PDB entry 7OPQ | X-ray diffraction, 2.23 A resolution | chains A and B

Chain A (and B):
Protein: Synaptotagmin-like protein 2, Ras-related protein Rab-27A
Organism: Homo sapiens
Notes: EC 3.6.5.2; chain B of this document is another copy of the same molecule, construct and numbering; everything in this record applies to it too
UniProtKB: chimeric construct of Q9HCH5, P51159: residues -35 to -8 from Q9HCH5 (SYTL2_HUMAN) positions 5-32 (UniProt number = residue number + 40); residues 0-191 from P51159 positions 1-192 (UniProt number = residue number + 1)
Sequence (229 residues; row label = number of the first residue in the row; numbers below 1 keep their minus sign (His-37 is residue -37)):
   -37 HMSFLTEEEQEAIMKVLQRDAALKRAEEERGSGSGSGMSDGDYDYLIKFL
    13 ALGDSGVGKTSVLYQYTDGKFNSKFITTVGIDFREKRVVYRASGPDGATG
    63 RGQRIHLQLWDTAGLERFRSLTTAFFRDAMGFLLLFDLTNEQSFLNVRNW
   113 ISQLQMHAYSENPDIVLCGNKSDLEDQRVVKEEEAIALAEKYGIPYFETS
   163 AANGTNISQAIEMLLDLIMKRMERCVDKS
Not modelled in the structure: -9 to 3, 188-191 (chain B: -37 to -36, -8 to 3, 56-62, 188-191)
Covalent attachments: 1-[(2S)-2-(4-methoxyphenyl)pyrrolidin-1-yl]propan-1-one (06D) linked to Cys187
Differences from the reference sequence: expression tag (-37 to -36); linker (-7 to -1); engineered mutation Leu77 (Gln78 in P51159), Ser122 (Cys123 in P51159)
Metal / ion sites: Mg2+: Thr22, Thr40 (together with GMP-PNP)
Ligand contacts:
  - 06D (1-[(2S)-2-(4-methoxyphenyl)pyrrolidin-1-yl]propan-1-one): Lys10, Arg89, Asp90, Ala91, Met92, Tyr121, Ile180, Arg183, Met184
  - GMP-PNP (GNP; phosphoaminophosphonic acid-guanylate ester): Asp16, Ser17, Gly18, Val19, Gly20, Lys21, Thr22, Ser23, Phe33, Asn34, Ser35, Lys36, Phe37, Ile38, Thr39, Thr40, Asp73, Thr74, Ala75, Gly76, Asn132, Lys133, Asp135, Leu136, Ser162, Ala163, Ala164
Swiss-Prot annotation at these positions:
  - motif: Phe37 to Phe45 (Effector region)
  - binding site (GTP): Gly15 to Ser23, Asn132 to Asp135, Ser162 to Ala164
  - modified residue: Ser1 (N-acetylserine)
From the paper describing this entry:
  - binding site for 06D: Lys10, Asp90, Met92, Tyr121, Met184, Cys187

How chain A and chain B interact:
Contacting residue pairs (67; chain A residue first):
  His-37(A) - Phe-34(B)
  Met-36(A) - Phe-34(B)
  Met-36(A) - Leu-33(B)  hydrogen bond (backbone-backbone)
  Met-36(A) - Thr-32(B)
  Met-36(A) - Glu-31(B)
  Met-36(A) - Gln-28(B)
  Ser-35(A) - Phe-34(B)
  Phe-34(A) - Ser-35(B)
  Phe-34(A) - Phe-34(B)
  Phe-34(A) - Leu-33(B)
  Phe-34(A) - Glu-29(B)
  Phe-34(A) - Arg79(B)
  Leu-33(A) - Ser82(B)
  Gln-28(A) - Glu78(B)  hydrogen bond (side chain-backbone)
  Gln-28(A) - Arg79(B)  hydrogen bond (side chain-backbone)
  Gln-28(A) - Arg81(B)
  Gln-28(A) - Ser82(B)  hydrogen bond (side chain-backbone)
  Ile-25(A) - Ser82(B)
  Met-24(A) - Arg81(B)
  Met-24(A) - Ser82(B)
  Met-24(A) - Thr85(B)
  Met-24(A) - Gln115(B)
  Met-24(A) - His119(B)
  Leu-21(A) - Ser82(B)
  Leu-21(A) - Thr85(B)
  Leu-21(A) - Ala86(B)
  Leu-21(A) - His119(B)
  Gln-20(A) - Met118(B)  hydrogen bond
  Gln-20(A) - His119(B)
  Asp-18(A) - Arg89(B)
  Ala-17(A) - Met118(B)
  Arg-13(A) - Gln117(B)  hydrogen bond (side chain-backbone)
  Arg-13(A) - Met118(B)  hydrogen bond (side chain-backbone)
  Arg-13(A) - His119(B)
  Arg-13(A) - Ala120(B)  hydrogen bond (side chain-backbone)
  Arg-13(A) - Tyr121(B)
  Arg-13(A) - Ser122(B)
  Arg-13(A) - Glu123(B)
  Glu78(A) - Gln-28(B)  hydrogen bond (backbone-side chain)
  Arg79(A) - Leu-33(B)
  Arg81(A) - Gln-28(B)
  Arg81(A) - Met-24(B)
  Ser82(A) - Gln-28(B)  hydrogen bond
  Ser82(A) - Ile-25(B)
  Ser82(A) - Met-24(B)
  Ser82(A) - Leu-21(B)
  Thr85(A) - Met-24(B)
  Ala86(A) - Leu-21(B)
  Ala86(A) - Phe87(B)  hydrophobic
  Phe87(A) - Arg89(B)
  Arg89(A) - Asp-18(B)  salt bridge
  Arg89(A) - Arg89(B)
  Arg89(A) - Asp90(B)  salt bridge
  Asp90(A) - Arg89(B)  salt bridge
  Gln115(A) - Met-24(B)
  Gln117(A) - Arg-13(B)  hydrogen bond (backbone-side chain)
  Met118(A) - Gln-20(B)  hydrogen bond
  Met118(A) - Ala-17(B)
  Met118(A) - Arg-13(B)
  His119(A) - Met-24(B)
  His119(A) - Leu-21(B)
  His119(A) - Gln-20(B)
  His119(A) - Ala-17(B)
  Ala120(A) - Arg-13(B)  hydrogen bond (backbone-side chain)
  Tyr121(A) - Arg-13(B)
  Ser122(A) - Arg-13(B)  hydrogen bond (backbone-side chain)
  Glu123(A) - Arg-13(B)
Other interface residues (no listed pair), chain A (32 interface residues in all): Phe80, Leu83
Other interface residues (no listed pair), chain B (34 interface residues in all): Phe80, Leu83, Leu116

Overview:
32 residues of chain A and 34 residues of chain B are in contact, with 14 hydrogen bonds and 3 salt bridges.
Polar pairs include Arg89(A)-Asp-18(B), Arg89(A)-Asp90(B) and Gln-28(A)-Glu78(B). Ligands of chain A: GMP-PNP.
Covalently linked compound 06D: at Cys187(A). The paper reports a binding site for 06D at Lys10(A), Asp90(A)
and Met92(A) among others.
Chain A and chain B are both Synaptotagmin-like protein 2, Ras-related protein Rab-27A (Homo sapiens); the
structure, Rab27a fusion with Slp2a-RBDa1 effector covalent adduct with CA1 in C188, was determined by X-ray
diffraction (same publication as 7OPP).
